Entry 1Z1P (X-ray diffraction, 2.00 A resolution); this record covers chain A.

== Chain A ==
Name: green fluorescent protein
Source organism: Aequorea victoria
Amino-acid sequence (236 residues; row label = number of the first residue in the row; note: 2 numbers in that range are skipped by the numbering (no residue carries them; nothing is unmodelled there)):
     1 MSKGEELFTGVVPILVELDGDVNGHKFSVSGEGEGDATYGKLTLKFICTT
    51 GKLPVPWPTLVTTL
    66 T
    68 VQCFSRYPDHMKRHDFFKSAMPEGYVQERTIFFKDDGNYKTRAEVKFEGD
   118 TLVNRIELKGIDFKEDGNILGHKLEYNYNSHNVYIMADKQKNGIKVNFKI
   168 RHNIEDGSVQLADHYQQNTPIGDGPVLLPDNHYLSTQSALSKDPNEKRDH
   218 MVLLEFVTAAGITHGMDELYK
Not modelled in the structure: 1, 231-238
Differences from the reference sequence: engineered mutation Leu-64 (Phe in 7428731); chromophore (66, 66, 66)
Modified residues: Thr-66 ([2-(1-amino-2-hydroxypropyl)-2-hydroxy-4-isobutyl-5-oxo-2,5-dihydro-1H-imidazol-1-yl]acetaldehyde; CR0)
Covalently attached groups: covalent link Leu-64/Thr-66; covalent link Thr-66/Val-68

== Summary ==
Chain A is green fluorescent protein (Aequorea victoria); the structure, Y66L variant of Enhanced Green
Fluorescent Protein with 412-nm Absorbing Chromophore, was determined by X-ray diffraction together with 1Z1Q
from the same study.
